PDB entry 4CZ0 | X-ray diffraction, 3.20 A resolution | chains D and E of the 6 polymer chains in the assembly

# Chain D
Molecule: Haemagglutinin
From: Influenza A virus (A/MALLARD/SWEDEN/51/2002 (H10N2))
Notes: fragment: ha2, residues 341-512
UniProtKB: E0YNJ7 (E0YNJ7_9INFA); residues 1-172 here correspond to UniProt positions 341-512 (UniProt number = residue number + 340)
Amino-acid sequence (172 residues; numbered 1 to 172; the number before each row is that of its first residue):
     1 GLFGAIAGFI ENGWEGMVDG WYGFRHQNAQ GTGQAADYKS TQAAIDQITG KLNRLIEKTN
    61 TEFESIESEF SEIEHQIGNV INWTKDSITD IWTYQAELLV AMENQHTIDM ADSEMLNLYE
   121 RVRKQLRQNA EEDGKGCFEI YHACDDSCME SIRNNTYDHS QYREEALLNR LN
Cystine bridges: Cys144-Cys148
Covalently attached groups: N-acetylglucosamine (NAG) linked to Asn82

# Chain E
Molecule: Haemagglutinin
From: Influenza A virus (A/MALLARD/SWEDEN/51/2002 (H10N2))
Notes: fragment: ha1, residues 18-335
UniProtKB: E0YNJ7 (E0YNJ7_9INFA); the construct lacks a stretch of the UniProt sequence and is renumbered around it, so the offset changes along the chain: 11-127 = UniProt 18-134; 128-158 = UniProt 136-166; 159-261 = UniProt 169-271; 263-276 = UniProt 272-285; 1 more segments
Amino-acid sequence (318 residues; each row starts with the number of its first residue; note: 1 number in that range is skipped by the numbering (no residue carries it; nothing is unmodelled there); a row labelled like 158A-158B holds insertion residues (158A, then the next letters in order)):
    11 DKICLGHHAV ANGTIVKTLT NEQEEVTNAT ETVESTSLDR LCMKGRSHKD LGNCHPIGML
    71 IGTPACDLHL TGTWDTLIER ENAIAYCYPG ATVNEEALRQ KIMESGGISK ISTGFTY
  127A G
   128 SSINSAGTTK ACMRNGGNSF YAELKWLVSK S
158A-158B KG
   159 QNFPQTTNTY RNTDTAEHLI MWGIHHPSST QEKNDLYGTQ SLSISVGSST YQSNFVPVVG
   219 ARPQVNGQSG RIDFHWTLVQ PGDNITFSHN GGLIAPSRVS KLI
   263 GRGLGIQSDA PIDN
  276A N
   277 CESKCFWRGG SINTRLPFQN LSPRTVGQCP KYVNKKSLML ATGMRNVPE
Cystine bridges: Cys52-Cys277, Cys64-Cys76, Cys97-Cys139, Cys281-Cys305
Covalently attached groups: N-acetylglucosamine (NAG) linked to Asn38, Asn242

# Interface between chain D and chain E
Pairs across the interface (10; chain D residue first):
  Glu74(D) - Asn104(E)
  His75(D) - Ala107(E)
  His75(D) - Gln110(E)
  His75(D) - Lys111(E)  hydrogen bond
  His75(D) - Glu114(E)  salt bridge
  Gln76(D) - Glu106(E)
  Gln76(D) - Ala107(E)
  Asn79(D) - Gln110(E)  hydrogen bond
  Asn79(D) - Glu114(E)  hydrogen bond
  Asp90(D) - Lys307(E)  salt bridge
Interface residues without a listed pair, chain D (7 interface residues in all): Ser87, Tyr94
Interface residues without a listed pair, chain E (8 interface residues in all): Phe294

# In short
7 residues of chain D face 8 of chain E across their interface, with 3 hydrogen bonds and 2 salt bridges.
Polar pairs include His75(D)-Glu114(E), Asp90(D)-Lys307(E) and His75(D)-Lys111(E). Covalently linked
N-acetylglucosamine: at Asn82(D). N-acetylglucosamine is covalently linked to Asn38(E) and Asn242(E).
Chain D is Haemagglutinin and chain E is Haemagglutinin, both from Influenza A virus (A/MALLARD/SWEDEN/51/2002
(H10N2)); the structure, Structure of the A_mallard_Sweden_51_2002 H10 Avian Haemmaglutinin in complex with
avian receptor analog Su-3SLN, was determined by X-ray diffraction together with 4CYV, 4CYW, 4CYZ and 4D00
from the same study.
